Entry 2VNZ (X-ray diffraction, 1.30 A resolution); this record covers chain X.

Chain X:
Protein: Ascorbate peroxidase
Organism: Glycine max
Notes: EC 1.11.11.1
UniProtKB: Q43758 (Q43758_SOYBN); residues 2-250 here = UniProt positions 2-250
Sequence (261 residues; row label = number of the first residue in the row; numbers below 1 keep their minus sign (Met-10 is residue -10)):
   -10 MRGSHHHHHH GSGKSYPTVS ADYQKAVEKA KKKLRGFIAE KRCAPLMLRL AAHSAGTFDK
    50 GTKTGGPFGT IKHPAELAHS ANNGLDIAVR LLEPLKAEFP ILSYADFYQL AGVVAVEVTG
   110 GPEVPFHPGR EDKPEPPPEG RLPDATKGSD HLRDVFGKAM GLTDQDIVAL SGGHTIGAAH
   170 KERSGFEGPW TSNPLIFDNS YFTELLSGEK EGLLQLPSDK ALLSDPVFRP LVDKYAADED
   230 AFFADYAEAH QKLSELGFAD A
Unresolved in the structure: -10 to 1, 250
Sequence notes: engineered mutation Ala41 (Trp in Q43758)
Ion coordination: Na+ site 1 near Ser43 (its only coordinating residue here); heme Fe near His163 (its only coordinating residue here); Na+ site 2: Thr164, Asn182, Ile185
Small-molecule neighbours: heme (HEM): Pro34, Leu35, Leu37, Arg38, Ala41, Pro132, Asp133, Ala134, Leu141, Phe145, Leu159, Ser160, Gly162, His163, Ile165, Gly166, Ala167, Ala168, His169, Arg172, Ser173, Gly174, Phe175, Trp179, Leu205, Ser207, Tyr235, Leu242

Overview:
Ligands of chain X: heme. The Na+ site 2 is built by Thr164, Asn182 and Ile185.
Chain X is Ascorbate peroxidase (Glycine max); the structure, Crystal structure of dithinonite reduced soybean
ascorbate peroxidase mutant W41A, was determined by X-ray diffraction, deposited together with 2VNX and 2VO2.
